Entry 1TQ6 (X-ray diffraction, 2.70 A resolution); this record covers chain A.

[Chain A]
Molecule: interferon-inducible GTPase
From: Mus musculus
UniProt: Q9QZ85 (IIGP1_MOUSE); residue numbers follow UniProt; this construct covers 1-413
Chain sequence (413 residues; row label = number of the first residue in the row):
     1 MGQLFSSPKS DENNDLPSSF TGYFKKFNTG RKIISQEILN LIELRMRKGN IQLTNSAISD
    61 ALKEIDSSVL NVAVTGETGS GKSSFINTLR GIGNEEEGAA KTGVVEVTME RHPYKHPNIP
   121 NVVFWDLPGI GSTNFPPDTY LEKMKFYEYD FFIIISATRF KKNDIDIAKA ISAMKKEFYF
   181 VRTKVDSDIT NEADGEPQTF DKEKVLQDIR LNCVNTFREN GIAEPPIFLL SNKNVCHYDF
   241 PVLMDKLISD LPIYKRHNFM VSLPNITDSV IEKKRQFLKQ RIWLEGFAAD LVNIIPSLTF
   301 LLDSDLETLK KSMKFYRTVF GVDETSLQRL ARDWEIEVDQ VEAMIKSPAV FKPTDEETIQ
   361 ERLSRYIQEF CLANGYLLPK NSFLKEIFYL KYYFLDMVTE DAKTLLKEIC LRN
Not modelled in the structure: 1-11
Construct notes: engineered mutation Ala173 (Met in Q9QZ85); conflict Glu196 (Lys in Q9QZ85)
Metal / ion sites: Mg2+: Ser83, Asp126 (together with GMP-PNP)
Ligand contacts: GMP-PNP (GNP; phosphoaminophosphonic acid-guanylate ester): Gly76, Glu77, Thr78, Gly79, Ser80, Gly81, Lys82, Ser83, Ser84, Lys101, Thr102, Gly103, Glu106, Asp126, Thr183, Lys184, Asp186, Ser187, Leu230, Ser231, Asn232, Lys233
Swiss-Prot annotation at these positions:
  - binding site (GDP): Gly79, Gly81, Lys82, Ser83, Ser84, Thr102, Gly103, Lys184, Asp186, Ser187, Asn232
  - modified residue ((Microbial infection) Phosphothreonine): Thr102, Thr108
  - lipidation: Gly2 (N-myristoyl glycine)
  - mutagenesis: Gly2 (G2A: Protein is detected exclusively in the aqueous phase), Lys82 (K82A: Constitutively active. Binds GTP but fails to hydrolyze it. Does not localize to the parasitophorous vacuole membrane following T.gondii infection), Ser83 (S83N: Abrogates interaction with HOOK3. Greatly reduces binding affinity for GDP and GTP. Abolishes GTP-dependent oligomer formation), Thr102 (T102A: Abolishes interaction with T.gondii GRA7. Abolishes GTPase activity. Reduces GTP-dependent oligomerization; T102D: Abolishes GTPase activity. Reduces GTP-dependent oligomerization ...), Thr108 (T108A: Abolishes interaction with T.gondii GRA7. Abolishes GTPase activity. Reduces GTP-dependent oligomerization; T108D: Abolishes GTPase activity. Reduces GTP-dependent oligomerization ...), Lys161 (K161E: Blocks T.gondii ROP5 binding), Lys162 (K162E: Blocks T.gondii ROP5 binding), Asp164 (D164A: Blocks T.gondii ROP5 binding), Pro197 (P197H: Blocks T.gondii ROP5 binding), Asn212 (N212R: Blocks T.gondii ROP5 binding), Cys213 (C213R: Blocks T.gondii ROP5 binding)

[Overview]
Chain A binds GMP-PNP. The Mg2+ site is built by Ser83 and Asp126. From UniProt: 11 GDP-binding residues and
11 mutagenesis sites.
Chain A is interferon-inducible GTPase (Mus musculus); the structure, Crystal Structure of IIGP1: a paradigm
for interferon inducible p47 resistance GTPases, was determined by X-ray diffraction together with 1TPZ, 1TQ2,
1TQ4 and 1TQD from the same study.
